5EPM - chains A and B of the 3 polymer chains in the assembly; structure by X-ray diffraction, 1.75 A resolution.

Chain A:
Protein: Antibody Fab fragment heavy chain
From: Mus musculus
Notes: antibody fragment or engineered binder
Chain sequence (219 residues; row label = number of the first residue in the row):
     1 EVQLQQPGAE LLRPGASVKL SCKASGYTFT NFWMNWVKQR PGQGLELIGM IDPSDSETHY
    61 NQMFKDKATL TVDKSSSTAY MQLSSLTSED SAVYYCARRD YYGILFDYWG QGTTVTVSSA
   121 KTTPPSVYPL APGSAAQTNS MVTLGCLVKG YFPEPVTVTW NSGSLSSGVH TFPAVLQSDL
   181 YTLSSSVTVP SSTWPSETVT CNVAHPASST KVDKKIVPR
Cystine bridges: Cys-22/Cys-96, Cys-146/Cys-201
Modified positions: Glu-1 (pyroglutamic acid; PCA)

Chain B:
Protein: Antibody Fab fragment light chain
From: Mus musculus
Notes: antibody fragment or engineered binder
Chain sequence (218 residues; numbered 1 to 218; the number before each row is that of its first residue):
     1 DVLMTQTPLS LPVSLGDQAS ISCRSSQSIV HNNGNTYIEW YLQKPGQSPK LLIYKVSNRF
    61 SGVPDRFSGS GSGTDFTLKI SRVEAEDLGV YYCFQGSHVP FTFGSGTKLE IKRADAAPTV
   121 SIFPPSSEQL TSGGASVVCF LNNFYPKDIN VKWKIDGSER QNGVLNSWTD QDSKDSTYSM
   181 SSTLTLTKDE YERHNSYTCE ATHKTSTSPI VKSFNRNE
Cystine bridges: Cys-23/Cys-93, Cys-139/Cys-199

How chain A and chain B interact:
Contacting residue pairs - 78 pairs, chain A then chain B:
  Gln-39(A) with Gln-43(B), hydrogen bond; Tyr-92(B), hydrogen bond
  Gln-43(A) with Tyr-92(B)
  Gly-44(A) with Tyr-92(B)
  Leu-45(A) with Gln-43(B); Pro-49(B), hydrophobic; Tyr-92(B), hydrophobic; Phe-103(B)
  Leu-47(A) with Phe-101(B)
  Met-50(A) with Phe-101(B), hydrophobic
  His-59(A) with Val-99(B)
  Tyr-60(A) with Pro-100(B)
  Asn-61(A) with Asp-1(B); Pro-100(B); Phe-101(B); Thr-102(B)
  Gln-62(A) with Asp-1(B), hydrogen bond (backbone-side chain)
  Tyr-95(A) with Gln-43(B), hydrogen bond; Gln-47(B); Ser-48(B)
  Arg-99(A) with Glu-39(B), salt bridge; Tyr-41(B); Phe-94(B)
  Ile-104(A) with Tyr-37(B), hydrophobic; Glu-39(B); Tyr-54(B)
  Leu-105(A) with Glu-39(B); Tyr-41(B); Leu-51(B), hydrophobic; Tyr-54(B), hydrophobic
  Phe-106(A) with Tyr-41(B), hydrogen bond (backbone-side chain); Phe-94(B), hydrophobic; Phe-103(B), hydrophobic
  Trp-109(A) with Ser-48(B); Pro-49(B), hydrogen bond (side chain-backbone)
  Gly-110(A) with Ser-48(B), hydrogen bond (backbone-side chain)
  Gln-111(A) with Ser-48(B)
  Tyr-128(A) with Ser-126(B); Glu-128(B); Gln-129(B); Ser-132(B), hydrogen bond
  Pro-129(A) with Ser-126(B); Glu-128(B)
  Leu-130(A) with Phe-123(B); Val-138(B), hydrophobic
  Ala-131(A) with Phe-123(B)
  Pro-132(A) with Phe-123(B)
  Gly-133(A) with Pro-124(B)
  Ser-134(A) with Glu-218(B)
  Thr-143(A) with Ser-121(B); Phe-123(B)
  Leu-147(A) with Ser-136(B)
  Lys-149(A) with Gln-129(B); Ser-136(B); Thr-185(B)
  His-170(A) with Asn-142(B); Asn-143(B); Ser-179(B), hydrogen bond
  Phe-172(A) with Phe-140(B), hydrophobic; Asn-142(B); Ser-167(B); Thr-169(B); Ser-179(B); Met-180(B); Ser-181(B)
  Pro-173(A) with Ser-167(B), hydrogen bond (backbone-side chain); Trp-168(B)
  Val-175(A) with Asn-166(B); Ser-167(B)
  Gln-177(A) with Leu-165(B)
  Ser-184(A) with Phe-140(B); Ser-181(B), hydrogen bond
  Ser-185(A) with Phe-140(B)
  Ser-186(A) with Phe-140(B); Asn-142(B), hydrogen bond
  Lys-214(A) with Glu-128(B), salt bridge
  Arg-219(A) with Pro-124(B), hydrogen bond (side chain-backbone); Pro-125(B), hydrogen bond (side chain-backbone)
Also at the interface, not in a pair above, chain A (43 interface residues in all): Val-37, Val-127, Leu-144, Gly-145, Thr-171
Also at the interface, not in a pair above, chain B (47 interface residues in all): Lys-55, Phe-60, Gly-96, Gly-104, Ser-105, Ile-122, Thr-183

Summary:
The interface between chain A and chain B involves 43 residues on one side and 47 on the other; the contacts
include 14 hydrogen bonds and 2 salt bridges. Polar contacts include Arg-99(A)/Glu-39(B),
Lys-214(A)/Glu-128(B) and Gln-39(A)/Gln-43(B).
Here chain A is Antibody Fab fragment heavy chain and chain B is Antibody Fab fragment light chain, both from
Mus musculus. Entry 5EPM (Ceratotoxin variant in complex with specific antibody Fab fragment) was determined
by X-ray diffraction.
